PDB entry 8TTN | electron microscopy, 2.40 A resolution | chains B and C of the 5 polymer chains in the assembly

# Chain B (and C)
Name: Microtubule-associated protein tau
Organism: Homo sapiens
Notes: engineered mutation(s): S396E, S400E, T403E, S404E; chain C of this document is another copy of the same molecule, construct and numbering; everything in this record applies to it too
UniProtKB: P10636 (TAU_HUMAN), isoform P10636-6; residues 59-441 here correspond to UniProt positions 1-383 (UniProt number = residue number - 58)
Amino-acid sequence (383 residues; row label = number of the first residue in the row):
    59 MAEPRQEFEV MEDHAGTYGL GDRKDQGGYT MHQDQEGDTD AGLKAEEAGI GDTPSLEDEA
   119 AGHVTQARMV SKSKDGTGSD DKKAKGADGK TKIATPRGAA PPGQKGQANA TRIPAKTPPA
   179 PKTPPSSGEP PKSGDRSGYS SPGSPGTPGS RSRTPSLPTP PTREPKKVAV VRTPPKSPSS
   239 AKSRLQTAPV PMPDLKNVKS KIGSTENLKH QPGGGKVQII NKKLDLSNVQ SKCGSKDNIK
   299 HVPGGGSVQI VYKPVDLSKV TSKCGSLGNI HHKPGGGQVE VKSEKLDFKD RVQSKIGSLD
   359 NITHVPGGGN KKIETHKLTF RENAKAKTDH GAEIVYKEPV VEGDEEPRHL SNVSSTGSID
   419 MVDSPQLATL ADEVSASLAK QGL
Not modelled in the structure: 59-272, 363-441
Sequence notes: conflict E396 (Ser338 in P10636), E400 (Ser342 in P10636), E403 (Thr345 in P10636), E404 (Ser346 in P10636)
Swiss-Prot annotation at these positions:
  - site (Not glycated): K82, K102
  - modified residue: A60 (N-acetylalanine), Y76 (Phosphotyrosine), Y87 (Phosphotyrosine), T169 (Phosphothreonine)
  - cross-link: K102 (Glycyl lysine isopeptide (Lys-Gly) (interchain with G-Cter in ubiquitin))

# Chain B / chain C interface
Contacting residue pairs (201):
  G273(B) - G273(C)
  G273(B) - K274(C)  hydrogen bond (backbone-backbone)
  K274(B) - V275(C)
  V275(B) - V275(C)
  V275(B) - H330(C)
  Q276(B) - V275(C)  hydrogen bond (backbone-backbone)
  Q276(B) - Q276(C)
  Q276(B) - I277(C)  hydrogen bond (backbone-backbone)
  I277(B) - I277(C)
  I278(B) - I277(C)  hydrogen bond (backbone-backbone)
  I278(B) - I278(C)
  I278(B) - N279(C)  hydrogen bond (backbone-backbone)
  N279(B) - N279(C)
  N279(B) - G326(C)  hydrogen bond (side chain-backbone)
  K280(B) - N279(C)  hydrogen bond (backbone-backbone)
  K280(B) - K280(C)
  K280(B) - K281(C)  hydrogen bond (backbone-backbone)
  K281(B) - K281(C)
  L282(B) - K281(C)  hydrogen bond (backbone-backbone)
  L282(B) - L282(C)
  L282(B) - D283(C)  hydrogen bond (backbone-backbone)
  D283(B) - D283(C)
  D283(B) - K321(C)  salt bridge
  L284(B) - D283(C)  hydrogen bond (backbone-backbone)
  L284(B) - L284(C)
  L284(B) - S285(C)
  S285(B) - D283(C)
  S285(B) - S285(C)
  S285(B) - K321(C)
  N286(B) - S285(C)  hydrogen bond (backbone-backbone)
  N286(B) - N286(C)  hydrogen bond
  N286(B) - V287(C)  hydrogen bond (backbone-backbone)
  V287(B) - V287(C)
  V287(B) - V318(C)  hydrophobic
  Q288(B) - V287(C)  hydrogen bond (backbone-backbone)
  Q288(B) - Q288(C)  hydrogen bond
  Q288(B) - S289(C)  hydrogen bond (backbone-backbone)
  S289(B) - S289(C)
  S289(B) - S316(C)
  K290(B) - S289(C)  hydrogen bond (backbone-backbone)
  K290(B) - K290(C)
  K290(B) - D314(C)  salt bridge
  K290(B) - S316(C)
  C291(B) - C291(C)  hydrogen bond (side chain-backbone)
  G292(B) - C291(C)  hydrogen bond (backbone-backbone)
  G292(B) - G292(C)
  G292(B) - S293(C)  hydrogen bond (backbone-backbone)
  S293(B) - S293(C)
  K294(B) - S293(C)  hydrogen bond (backbone-backbone)
  K294(B) - K294(C)
  K294(B) - D295(C)  hydrogen bond (backbone-backbone)
  D295(B) - D295(C)
  N296(B) - D295(C)  hydrogen bond (backbone-backbone)
  N296(B) - N296(C)  hydrogen bond
  N296(B) - I297(C)  hydrogen bond (backbone-backbone)
  I297(B) - I297(C)
  K298(B) - I297(C)  hydrogen bond (backbone-backbone)
  K298(B) - K298(C)
  K298(B) - H299(C)  hydrogen bond (backbone-backbone)
  H299(B) - H299(C)
  H299(B) - V300(C)  hydrogen bond (backbone-backbone)
  P301(B) - V300(C)
  G302(B) - V300(C)  hydrogen bond (backbone-backbone)
  G302(B) - P301(C)
  G302(B) - G302(C)
  G302(B) - G303(C)
  G304(B) - G303(C)
  G304(B) - G304(C)
  S305(B) - G304(C)
  S305(B) - S305(C)
  S305(B) - V306(C)  hydrogen bond (backbone-backbone)
  V306(B) - V306(C)
  Q307(B) - V306(C)  hydrogen bond (backbone-backbone)
  Q307(B) - Q307(C)  hydrogen bond
  Q307(B) - I308(C)  hydrogen bond (backbone-backbone)
  I308(B) - I308(C)
  V309(B) - I308(C)  hydrogen bond (backbone-backbone)
  V309(B) - V309(C)
  V309(B) - Y310(C)  hydrogen bond (backbone-backbone)
  Y310(B) - D295(C)
  Y310(B) - I297(C)  hydrophobic
  Y310(B) - Y310(C)  hydrophobic
  K311(B) - D295(C)  salt bridge
  K311(B) - Y310(C)  hydrogen bond (backbone-backbone)
  K311(B) - K311(C)
  K311(B) - D314(C)
  P312(B) - K311(C)
  P312(B) - P312(C)
  V313(B) - P312(C)  hydrogen bond (backbone-backbone)
  V313(B) - V313(C)
  V313(B) - D314(C)  hydrogen bond (backbone-backbone)
  D314(B) - D314(C)
  L315(B) - D314(C)  hydrogen bond (backbone-backbone)
  L315(B) - L315(C)
  L315(B) - S316(C)  hydrogen bond (backbone-backbone)
  S316(B) - S316(C)
  K317(B) - S316(C)  hydrogen bond (backbone-backbone)
  K317(B) - K317(C)
  K317(B) - V318(C)  hydrogen bond (backbone-backbone)
  V318(B) - V318(C)
  T319(B) - V318(C)  hydrogen bond (backbone-backbone)
  T319(B) - T319(C)
  T319(B) - S320(C)  hydrogen bond (backbone-backbone)
  T319(B) - C322(C)
  S320(B) - S320(C)
  K321(B) - S320(C)  hydrogen bond (backbone-backbone)
  K321(B) - K321(C)  hydrogen bond (backbone-backbone)
  C322(B) - K321(C)
  C322(B) - C322(C)  hydrophobic
  C322(B) - G323(C)  hydrogen bond (backbone-backbone)
  G323(B) - G323(C)
  S324(B) - G323(C)  hydrogen bond (backbone-backbone)
  S324(B) - S324(C)
  S324(B) - L325(C)  hydrogen bond (backbone-backbone)
  S324(B) - N327(C)  hydrogen bond
  L325(B) - L325(C)
  L325(B) - N327(C)
  G326(B) - L325(C)  hydrogen bond (backbone-backbone)
  G326(B) - G326(C)
  G326(B) - N327(C)  hydrogen bond (backbone-side chain)
  N327(B) - N327(C)  hydrogen bond (backbone-side chain)
  N327(B) - I328(C)  hydrogen bond (backbone-backbone)
  I328(B) - I328(C)
  H329(B) - I328(C)  hydrogen bond (backbone-backbone)
  H329(B) - H329(C)
  H329(B) - H330(C)  hydrogen bond (backbone-backbone)
  H330(B) - H330(C)
  K331(B) - H330(C)  hydrogen bond (backbone-backbone)
  K331(B) - K331(C)
  P332(B) - P332(C)
  G333(B) - P332(C)  hydrogen bond (backbone-backbone)
  G333(B) - G333(C)
  G334(B) - G333(C)
  G334(B) - G334(C)  hydrogen bond (backbone-backbone)
  G334(B) - G335(C)  hydrogen bond (backbone-backbone)
  G334(B) - Q336(C)
  Q336(B) - K331(C)
  Q336(B) - Q336(C)
  Q336(B) - V337(C)  hydrogen bond (backbone-backbone)
  V337(B) - V337(C)
  E338(B) - K331(C)  salt bridge
  E338(B) - V337(C)  hydrogen bond (backbone-backbone)
  E338(B) - E338(C)
  E338(B) - V339(C)  hydrogen bond (backbone-backbone)
  V339(B) - V339(C)
  K340(B) - V339(C)  hydrogen bond (backbone-backbone)
  K340(B) - K340(C)
  K340(B) - S341(C)  hydrogen bond (backbone-backbone)
  S341(B) - S341(C)
  E342(B) - S341(C)  hydrogen bond (backbone-backbone)
  E342(B) - E342(C)
  E342(B) - K343(C)  hydrogen bond (backbone-backbone)
  K343(B) - K343(C)
  L344(B) - G323(C)
  L344(B) - K343(C)  hydrogen bond (backbone-backbone)
  L344(B) - L344(C)
  L344(B) - D345(C)  hydrogen bond (backbone-backbone)
  D345(B) - D345(C)
  F346(B) - D345(C)  hydrogen bond (backbone-backbone)
  F346(B) - F346(C)
  F346(B) - K347(C)  hydrogen bond (backbone-backbone)
  K347(B) - K347(C)
  D348(B) - K317(C)  salt bridge
  D348(B) - K347(C)  hydrogen bond (backbone-backbone)
  D348(B) - D348(C)
  D348(B) - R349(C)  hydrogen bond (backbone-backbone)
  R349(B) - R349(C)
  V350(B) - L315(C)  hydrophobic
  V350(B) - R349(C)  hydrogen bond (backbone-backbone)
  V350(B) - V350(C)
  V350(B) - Q351(C)  hydrogen bond (backbone-backbone)
  Q351(B) - Q351(C)
  S352(B) - V313(C)
  S352(B) - Q351(C)  hydrogen bond (backbone-backbone)
  S352(B) - S352(C)
  S352(B) - K353(C)  hydrogen bond (backbone-backbone)
  K353(B) - K353(C)
  I354(B) - P312(C)  hydrophobic
  I354(B) - K353(C)  hydrogen bond (backbone-backbone)
  I354(B) - I354(C)
  I354(B) - G355(C)  hydrogen bond (backbone-backbone)
  G355(B) - G355(C)
  G355(B) - S356(C)  hydrogen bond (backbone-backbone)
  S356(B) - S356(C)
  L357(B) - Q307(C)
  L357(B) - S356(C)  hydrogen bond (backbone-backbone)
  L357(B) - L357(C)  hydrophobic
  L357(B) - D358(C)  hydrogen bond (backbone-backbone)
  D358(B) - D358(C)
  N359(B) - S305(C)  hydrogen bond
  N359(B) - V306(C)  hydrogen bond (side chain-backbone)
  N359(B) - Q307(C)
  N359(B) - D358(C)  hydrogen bond (backbone-backbone)
  N359(B) - N359(C)  hydrogen bond
  N359(B) - I360(C)  hydrogen bond (backbone-backbone)
  I360(B) - I360(C)
  T361(B) - S305(C)  hydrogen bond (side chain-backbone)
  T361(B) - I360(C)  hydrogen bond (backbone-backbone)
  T361(B) - T361(C)
  T361(B) - H362(C)  hydrogen bond (backbone-backbone)
  H362(B) - G303(C)
Interface residues without a listed pair, chain B (90 interface residues in all): V300, G303, G335

# In short
Chain B and chain C each contribute 90 residues to their interface; the contacts include 91 hydrogen bonds and
5 salt bridges. Polar contacts include D283(B)-K321(C), K290(B)-D314(C) and K311(B)-D295(C).
Chain B and chain C are both Microtubule-associated protein tau (Homo sapiens); the structure,
PHF1-Phosphomimetic Tau Filaments (Full-length, Cofactor-Free 0N4R Tau S396E, S400E, T403E, S404E), was
determined by electron microscopy (same publication as 8TTL).
